Entry 7WOU (electron microscopy, 3.47 A resolution); this record covers chains B and E of the 7 polymer chains in the assembly.

Chain B:
Name: Spike glycoprotein
Source organism: Severe acute respiratory syndrome coronavirus 2
Reference sequence: P0DTC2 (SPIKE_SARS2); aligned to UniProt positions 1-1208 over residues 1-1208
Sequence (1285 residues; row label = number of the first residue in the row; note: 8 numbers in that range are skipped by the numbering (no residue carries them; nothing is unmodelled there); a row labelled like 177A-177E holds insertion residues (177A, then the next letters in order)):
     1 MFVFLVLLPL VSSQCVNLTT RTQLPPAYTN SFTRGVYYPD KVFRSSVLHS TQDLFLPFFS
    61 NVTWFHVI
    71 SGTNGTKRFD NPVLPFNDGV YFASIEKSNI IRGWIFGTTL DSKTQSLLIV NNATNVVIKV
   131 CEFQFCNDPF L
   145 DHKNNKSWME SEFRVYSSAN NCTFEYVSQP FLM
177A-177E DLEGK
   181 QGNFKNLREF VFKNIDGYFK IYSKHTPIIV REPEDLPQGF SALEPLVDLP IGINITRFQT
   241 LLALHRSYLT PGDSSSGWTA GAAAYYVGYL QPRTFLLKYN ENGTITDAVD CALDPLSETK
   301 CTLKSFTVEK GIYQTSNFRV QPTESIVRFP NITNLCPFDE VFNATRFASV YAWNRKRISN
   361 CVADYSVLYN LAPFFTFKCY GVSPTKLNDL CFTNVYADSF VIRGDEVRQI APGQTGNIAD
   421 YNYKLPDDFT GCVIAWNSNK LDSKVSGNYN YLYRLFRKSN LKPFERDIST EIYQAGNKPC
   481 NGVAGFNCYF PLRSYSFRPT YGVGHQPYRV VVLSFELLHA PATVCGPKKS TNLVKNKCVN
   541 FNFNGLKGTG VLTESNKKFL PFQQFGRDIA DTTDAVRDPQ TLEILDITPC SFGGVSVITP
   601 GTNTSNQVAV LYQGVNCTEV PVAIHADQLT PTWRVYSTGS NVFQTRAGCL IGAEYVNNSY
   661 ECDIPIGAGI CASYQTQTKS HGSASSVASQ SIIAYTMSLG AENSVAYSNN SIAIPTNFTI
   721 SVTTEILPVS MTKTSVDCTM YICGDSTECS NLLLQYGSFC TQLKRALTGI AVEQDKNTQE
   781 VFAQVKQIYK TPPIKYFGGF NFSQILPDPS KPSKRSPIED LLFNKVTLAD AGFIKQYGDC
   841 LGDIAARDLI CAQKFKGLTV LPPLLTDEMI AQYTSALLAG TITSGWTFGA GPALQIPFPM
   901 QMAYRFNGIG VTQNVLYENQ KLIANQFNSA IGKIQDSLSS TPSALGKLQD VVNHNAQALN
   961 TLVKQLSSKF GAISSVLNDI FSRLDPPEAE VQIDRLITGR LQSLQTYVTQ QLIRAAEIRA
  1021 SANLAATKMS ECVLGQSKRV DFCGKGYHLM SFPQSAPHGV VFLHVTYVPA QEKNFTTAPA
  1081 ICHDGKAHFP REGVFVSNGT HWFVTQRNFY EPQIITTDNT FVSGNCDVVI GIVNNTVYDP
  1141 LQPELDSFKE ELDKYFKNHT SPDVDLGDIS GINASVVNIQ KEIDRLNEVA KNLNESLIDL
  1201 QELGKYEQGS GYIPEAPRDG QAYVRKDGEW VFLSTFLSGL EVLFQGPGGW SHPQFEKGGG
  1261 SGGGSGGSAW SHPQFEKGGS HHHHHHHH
Disordered / not traced: 1-23, 71-78, 145-155, 177A-177E, 248-260, 621-640, 677-688, 828-846, 1148-1288
Construct notes: variant Val67 (Ala in P0DTC2), Ile95 (Thr in P0DTC2), Asp145 (Gly142 in P0DTC2), Ile209 (Leu212 in P0DTC2), Asp339 (Gly in P0DTC2), Leu371 (Ser in P0DTC2), Pro373 (Ser in P0DTC2), Phe375 (Ser in P0DTC2), Asn417 (Lys in P0DTC2), Lys440 (Asn in P0DTC2), Ser446 (Gly in P0DTC2), Asn477 (Ser in P0DTC2), Lys478 (Thr in P0DTC2), Ala484 (Glu in P0DTC2), Arg493 (Gln in P0DTC2), Ser496 (Gly in P0DTC2), Arg498 (Gln in P0DTC2), Tyr501 (Asn in P0DTC2), His505 (Tyr in P0DTC2), Lys547 (Thr in P0DTC2), Gly614 (Asp in P0DTC2), Tyr655 (His in P0DTC2), Lys679 (Asn in P0DTC2), His681 (Pro in P0DTC2), Lys764 (Asn in P0DTC2), Tyr796 (Asp in P0DTC2), Pro817 (Phe in P0DTC2), Lys856 (Asn in P0DTC2), His954 (Gln in P0DTC2), Lys969 (Asn in P0DTC2), Phe981 (Leu in P0DTC2); insertion (212-214); engineered mutation Gly682 (Arg in P0DTC2), Ser683 (Arg in P0DTC2), Ser685 (Arg in P0DTC2), Pro892 (Ala in P0DTC2), Pro899 (Ala in P0DTC2), Pro942 (Ala in P0DTC2), Pro986 (Lys in P0DTC2), Pro987 (Val in P0DTC2); expression tag (1209-1288)
Disulfide bonds: Cys131-Cys166, Cys291-Cys301, Cys336-Cys361, Cys379-Cys432, Cys391-Cys525, Cys480-Cys488, Cys538-Cys590, Cys617-Cys649, Cys662-Cys671, Cys738-Cys760, Cys743-Cys749, Cys1032-Cys1043, Cys1082-Cys1126
Glycans and other covalent adducts: N-acetylglucosamine (NAG) linked to Asn331, Asn616, Asn709, Asn717, Asn801, Asn1098, Asn1134
Swiss-Prot annotation at these positions:
  - region: Asn280 to Cys301 (Putative superantigen), Arg403 to Asp405 (Integrin-binding motif), Asn448 to Phe456 (Immunodominant HLA epitope recognized by the CD8+), Ser816 to Tyr837 (Fusion peptide 1), Lys835 to Phe855 (Fusion peptide 2), Asp1163 to Glu1202 (Heptad repeat 2)
  - site: Arg815, Ser816 (Cleavage)
  - glycosylation: Asn17 (N-linked (GlcNAc...) (complex) asparagine), Asn61 (N-linked (GlcNAc...) (hybrid) asparagine), Asn74 (N-linked (GlcNAc...) (complex) asparagine), Asn122 (N-linked (GlcNAc...) (hybrid) asparagine), Asn149 (N-linked (GlcNAc...) (complex) asparagine), Asn165 (N-linked (GlcNAc...) (complex) asparagine), Asn234 (N-linked (GlcNAc...) (high mannose) asparagine), Asn282 (N-linked (GlcNAc...) (complex) asparagine), Thr323 (O-linked (GalNAc) threonine), Ser325 (O-linked (HexNAc...) serine), Asn331 (N-linked (GlcNAc...) (complex) asparagine), Asn343 (N-linked (GlcNAc...) (complex) asparagine), Asn603 (N-linked (GlcNAc...) (hybrid) asparagine), Asn616 (N-linked (GlcNAc...) (complex) asparagine), Asn657 (N-linked (GlcNAc...) (complex) asparagine), Thr676 (O-linked (GlcNAc...) threonine), Thr678 (O-linked (GlcNAc...) threonine), Asn709 (N-linked (GlcNAc...) (high mannose) asparagine), Asn717 (N-linked (GlcNAc...) (hybrid) asparagine), Asn801 (N-linked (GlcNAc...) (hybrid) asparagine) and 6 more in UniProt

Chain E:
Name: GW01 Fv
Source organism: Homo sapiens
Sequence (251 residues; row label = number of the first residue in the row):
     1 QSVLTQPPSA SGTPGQRVTI SCSGSSSNIG SNTVNWYQQL PGTAPKLLIY SNNQRPSGVP
    61 DRFSGSKSGT SASLAISGLQ SEDEADYYCA AWDDSLNWVF GGGTKLTVLG GGGSGGGGSG
   121 GGGSEVQLVE SGGGVVQPGG SLRLSCAASG FRFDDHAMHW VRQAPGKGLE WVSVISGDGG
   181 STYYADSVKG RFSISRDDSK NSLYLQMNSL RTEDTALYYC AKDRSYGPPD VFNYEYGMDV
   241 WGQGTTVTVS S
Disordered / not traced: 1-2, 111-124
Disulfide bonds: Cys22-Cys89, Cys146-Cys220

How chain B and chain E interact:
Pairs across the interface (25):
  Tyr369(B) - Asn53(E)
  Tyr369(B) - Tyr234(E)  hydrogen bond (backbone-side chain)
  Phe374(B) - Tyr234(E)
  Phe375(B) - Phe232(E)
  Phe375(B) - Asn233(E)
  Phe375(B) - Tyr234(E)  hydrogen bond (backbone-backbone)
  Phe375(B) - Glu235(E)
  Thr376(B) - Val231(E)  hydrogen bond (side chain-backbone)
  Thr376(B) - Phe232(E)
  Thr376(B) - Tyr234(E)
  Phe377(B) - Tyr234(E)  hydrophobic
  Lys378(B) - Asp230(E)
  Lys378(B) - Val231(E)  hydrogen bond (side chain-backbone)
  Lys378(B) - Asn233(E)
  Ser383(B) - Gly30(E)
  Pro384(B) - Gly30(E)
  Thr385(B) - Gly69(E)
  Gly404(B) - Phe232(E)
  Val407(B) - Val231(E)
  Val407(B) - Phe232(E)  hydrophobic
  Arg408(B) - Val231(E)
  Gly502(B) - Asp155(E)
  Val503(B) - Asp155(E)
  Val503(B) - Tyr226(E)
  Gly504(B) - Tyr226(E)
Also at the interface, not in a pair above, chain B (16 interface residues in all): Asp405
Also at the interface, not in a pair above, chain E (12 interface residues in all): Asp178

Overview:
The interface between chain B and chain E involves 16 residues on one side and 12 on the other; the contacts
include 4 hydrogen bonds. Polar pairs include Tyr369(B)-Tyr234(E), Thr376(B)-Val231(E) and
Lys378(B)-Val231(E).
Here chain B is Spike glycoprotein (Severe acute respiratory syndrome coronavirus 2) and chain E is GW01 Fv
(Homo sapiens). Entry 7WOU (The state 4 of Omicron Spike with bispecific antibody FD01) was determined by
electron microscopy together with 7WOP, 7WOQ, 7WOR, 7WOS, 7WOV and 7WOW from the same study.
